8WCA - chains B and S of the 5 polymer chains in the assembly; structure by electron microscopy, 3.48 A resolution.

Chain B:
Protein: Guanine nucleotide-binding protein G(I)/G(S)/G(T) subunit beta-1
Source organism: Homo sapiens
UniProtKB: P62873 (GBB1_HUMAN); numbering as in UniProt (aligned over 2-340)
Amino-acid sequence (345 residues; row label = number of the first residue in the row; numbers below 1 keep their minus sign (Met-4 is residue -4)):
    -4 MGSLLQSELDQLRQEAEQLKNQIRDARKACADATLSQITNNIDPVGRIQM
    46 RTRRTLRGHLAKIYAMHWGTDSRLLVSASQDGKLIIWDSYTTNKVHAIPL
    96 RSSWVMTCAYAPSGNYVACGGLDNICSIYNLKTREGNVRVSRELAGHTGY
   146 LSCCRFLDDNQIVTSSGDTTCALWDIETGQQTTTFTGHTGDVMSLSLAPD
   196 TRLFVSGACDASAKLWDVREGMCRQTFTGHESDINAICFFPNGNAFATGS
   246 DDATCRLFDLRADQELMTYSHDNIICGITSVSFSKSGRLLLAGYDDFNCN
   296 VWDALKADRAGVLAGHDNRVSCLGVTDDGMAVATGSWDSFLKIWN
Not modelled in the structure: -4 to 12, 53
Sequence notes: initiating methionine (-4); expression tag (-3 to 1)
Curated features (UniProtKB/Swiss-Prot):
  - modified residue: Ser2 (N-acetylserine), His266 (Phosphohistidine)

Chain S:
Protein: scFv16
Source organism: synthetic construct
Notes: antibody fragment or engineered binder
Amino-acid sequence (285 residues; each row starts with the number of its first residue; note: 15 numbers in that range are skipped by the numbering (no residue carries them; nothing is unmodelled there); a row labelled like 119A-119P holds insertion residues (119A, then the next letters in order); numbers below 1 keep their minus sign (Met-36 is residue -36)):
   -36 MLLVNQSHQGFNKEHTSKMVSAIVLYVLLAAAAHSAFAVQLVESGGGLVQ
    14 PGGSRKLSCSASGFAFSSFGMHWVRQAPEKGLEWVAYISSGSGTIYYADT
    64 VKGRFTISRDDPKNTLFLQMTSLRSEDTAMYYCVRSIYYYGSSPFDFWGQ
   114 GTTLTV
119A-119P SAGGGGSGGGGSGGGG
   135 SADIVMTQATSSVPVTPGESVSISCRSSKSLLHSNGNTYLYWFLQRPGQS
   185 PQLLIYRMSNLASGVPDRFSGSGSGTAFTLTISRLEAEDVGVYYCMQHLE
   235 YPLTFGAGTKLEL
Not modelled in the structure: -36 to 1, 119A-119P, 247
Disulfides: Cys22-Cys96, Cys159-Cys229

Chain B / chain S interface:
Residue-residue contacts - 8 pairs, chain B then chain S:
  Arg68(B) - Tyr103(S)
  Leu69(B) - Tyr103(S)  hydrophobic
  Asp83(B) - Tyr103(S)
  Val90(B) - Tyr102(S)  hydrophobic
  Arg129(B) - Arg98(S)  hydrogen bond (backbone-side chain)
  Glu130(B) - Gly26(S)
  Glu130(B) - Phe27(S)
  Gly131(B) - Phe32(S)
Other interface residues (no listed pair), chain B (8 interface residues in all): His91
Other interface residues (no listed pair), chain S (7 interface residues in all): Ser31

Summary:
The interface between chain B and chain S involves 8 residues on one side and 7 on the other; the contacts
include 1 hydrogen bond. Its one hydrogen-bonded contact is Arg129(B)-Arg98(S).
Chain B is Guanine nucleotide-binding protein G(I)/G(S)/G(T) subunit beta-1 (Homo sapiens) and chain S is
scFv16 (synthetic construct); the structure, Cryo-EM structure of the PEA-bound hTAAR1-Gs complex, was
determined by electron microscopy, deposited together with 8WC3, 8WC4, 8WC5, 8WC6, 8WC7, 8WC8, 8WC9 and 8WCB.
